6VYH - chains A and C of the 3 polymer chains in the assembly; structure by electron microscopy, 3.00 A resolution.

[Chain A]
Name: Solute carrier family 40 protein
From: Carlito syrichta
Reference sequence: A0A1U7U6F1 (A0A1U7U6F1_TARSY); numbering as in UniProt (aligned over 1-572)
Chain sequence (577 residues; each row starts with the number of its first residue):
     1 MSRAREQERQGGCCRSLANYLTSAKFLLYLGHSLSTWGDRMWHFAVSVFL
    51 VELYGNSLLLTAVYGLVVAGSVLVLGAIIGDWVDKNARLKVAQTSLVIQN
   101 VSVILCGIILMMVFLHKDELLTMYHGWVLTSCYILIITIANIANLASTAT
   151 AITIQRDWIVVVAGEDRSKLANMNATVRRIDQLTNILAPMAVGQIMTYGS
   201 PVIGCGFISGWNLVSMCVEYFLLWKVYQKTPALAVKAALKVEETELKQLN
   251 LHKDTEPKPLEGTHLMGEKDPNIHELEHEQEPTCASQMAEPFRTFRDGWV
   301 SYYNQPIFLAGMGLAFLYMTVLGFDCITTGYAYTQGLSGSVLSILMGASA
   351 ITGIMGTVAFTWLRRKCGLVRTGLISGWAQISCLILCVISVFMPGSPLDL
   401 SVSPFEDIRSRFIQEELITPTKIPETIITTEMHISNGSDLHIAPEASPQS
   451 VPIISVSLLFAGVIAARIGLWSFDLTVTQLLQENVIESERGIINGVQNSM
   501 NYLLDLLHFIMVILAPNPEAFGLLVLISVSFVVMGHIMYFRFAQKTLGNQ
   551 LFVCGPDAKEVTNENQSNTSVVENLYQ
Disordered / not traced: 1-16, 238-288, 396-452, 553-577
Construct notes: expression tag (573-577)
Ion coordination: Co2+: Asp39, His43
What the authors report for this chain:
  - contacts within the chain: Arg88-Asp157 (salt bridge), Asp157-Arg490 (salt bridge), Asn174-Gln482, Arg178-Asp474, Asp325-Cys326, Asp505-His508
  - Co2+ coordination: Asp39, His43, Cys326, His508

[Chain C]
Name: 11F9 light-chain
From: Mus musculus
Chain sequence (213 residues; row label = number of the first residue in the row):
    21 DIVMTQSQKFMSTSVGDRVSITCKASQNVGTAVAWYQKKPGQSPKLLIYS
    71 ASNRYSGVPDRFTGSGSGTDFTLTISNMQSEDLADYFCQQYGSYPLTFGS
   121 GTKLEIKEAEAAPTVSIFPPSSEQLTSGGASVVCFLNNFYPKDINVKWKI
   171 DGSERQNGVLNSWTDQDSKDSTYSMSSTLTLTKDEYERHNSYTCEATHKT
   221 STSPIVKSFNRNE
Cystine bridges: Cys43-Cys108

[Chain A / chain C interface]
Pairs across the interface (9):
  Asn304(A) with Thr51(C); Ser87(C)
  Pro306(A) with Gly112(C)
  Ile486(A) with Tyr69(C), hydrophobic; Ser70(C)
  Lys545(A) with Gly112(C), hydrogen bond (side chain-backbone); Ser113(C); Tyr114(C)
  Thr546(A) with Tyr114(C)
Also at the interface, not in a pair above, chain A (6 interface residues in all): Ser488
Also at the interface, not in a pair above, chain C (11 interface residues in all): Val49, Gly50, Asn73, Tyr111

[In short]
6 residues of chain A face 11 of chain C across their interface, with 1 hydrogen bond. Its one hydrogen-bonded
contact is Lys545(A)-Gly112(C). Asp39(A) and His43(A) coordinate Co2+. From the paper: Co2+ coordination by
Asp39(A), His43(A) and Cys326(A) among others; contacts within the chain involving Arg88(A), Asp157(A) and
Arg490(A) among others.
Here chain A is Solute carrier family 40 protein (Carlito syrichta) and chain C is 11F9 light-chain (Mus
musculus). Entry 6VYH (Cryo-EM structure of SLC40/ferroportin in complex with Fab) was determined by electron
microscopy, deposited together with 6WIK.
